8J19 - chains A and S of the 5 polymer chains in the assembly; structure by electron microscopy, 3.23 A resolution.

Chain A:
Molecule: Guanine nucleotide-binding protein G(i) subunit alpha-1
Source organism: Homo sapiens
Reference sequence: P63096 (GNAI1_HUMAN); residue numbers follow UniProt; this construct covers 1-354
Chain sequence (354 residues; row label = number of the first residue in the row):
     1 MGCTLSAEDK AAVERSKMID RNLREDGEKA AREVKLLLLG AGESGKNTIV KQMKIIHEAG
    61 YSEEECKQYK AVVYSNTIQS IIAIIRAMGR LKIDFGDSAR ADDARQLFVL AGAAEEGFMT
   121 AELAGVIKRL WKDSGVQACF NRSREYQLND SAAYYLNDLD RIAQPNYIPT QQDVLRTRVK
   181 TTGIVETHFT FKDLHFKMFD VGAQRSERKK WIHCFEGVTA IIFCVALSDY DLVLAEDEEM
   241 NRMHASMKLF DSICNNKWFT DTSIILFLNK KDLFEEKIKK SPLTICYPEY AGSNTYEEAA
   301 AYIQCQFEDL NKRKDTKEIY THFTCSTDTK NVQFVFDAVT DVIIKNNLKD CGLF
Unresolved in the structure: 1-3, 56-181, 235-240
Construct notes: engineered mutation Asn47 (Ser in P63096), Ala203 (Gly in P63096), Ala245 (Glu in P63096), Ser326 (Ala in P63096)

Chain S:
Molecule: Antibody fragment ScFv16
Notes: antibody fragment or engineered binder
Chain sequence (269 residues; each row starts with the number of its first residue):
     1 DVQLVESGGG LVQPGGSRKL SCSASGFAFS SFGMHWVRQA PEKGLEWVAY ISSGSGTIYY
    61 ADTVKGRFTI SRDDPKNTLF LQMTSLRSED TAMYYCVRSI YYYGSSPFDF WGQGTTLTVS
   121 SGGGGSGGGG SGGGGSDIVM TQATSSVPVT PGESVSISCR SSKSLLHSNG NTYLYWFLQR
   181 PGQSPQLLIY RMSNLASGVP DRFSGSGSGT AFTLTISRLE AEDVGVYYCM QHLEYPLTFG
   241 AGTKLELKGS LEVLFQGPAA AHHHHHHHH
Unresolved in the structure: 1, 122-135, 248-269
Cystine bridges: Cys22-Cys96

How chain A and chain S interact:
Pairs across the interface - 23 pairs, chain A then chain S:
  Thr4(A) - His167(S)  hydrogen bond (backbone-side chain)
  Ser6(A) - His167(S)
  Ser6(A) - Tyr173(S)
  Ser6(A) - Leu233(S)  hydrogen bond (side chain-backbone)
  Ala7(A) - His232(S)
  Ala7(A) - Leu233(S)  hydrogen bond (backbone-backbone)
  Ala7(A) - Tyr235(S)  hydrophobic
  Glu8(A) - Tyr101(S)
  Glu8(A) - Tyr173(S)
  Glu8(A) - Tyr175(S)  hydrogen bond
  Glu8(A) - Arg191(S)  salt bridge
  Asp9(A) - Asn169(S)  hydrogen bond
  Asp9(A) - Tyr173(S)  hydrogen bond
  Ala11(A) - Tyr101(S)  hydrophobic
  Ala12(A) - Tyr101(S)
  Glu14(A) - Ser52(S)
  Glu14(A) - Ser53(S)
  Glu14(A) - Gly56(S)
  Glu14(A) - Thr57(S)  hydrogen bond
  Arg15(A) - Ile100(S)
  Arg15(A) - Tyr101(S)
  Arg15(A) - Tyr102(S)
  Met18(A) - Ser53(S)
Interface residues without a listed pair, chain A (12 interface residues in all): Leu5, Lys10
Interface residues without a listed pair, chain S (20 interface residues in all): Tyr50, Gly54, Tyr59, Pro107, Glu234

In short:
12 residues of chain A and 20 residues of chain S are in contact; the contacts include 7 hydrogen bonds and 1
salt bridge. Among the polar pairs are Glu8(A)-Arg191(S), Thr4(A)-His167(S) and Ser6(A)-Leu233(S).
Chain A is Guanine nucleotide-binding protein G(i) subunit alpha-1 (Homo sapiens) and chain S is Antibody
fragment ScFv16; the structure, Cryo-EM structure of the LY237-bound GPR84 receptor-Gi complex, was determined
by electron microscopy together with 8J18 and 8J1A from the same study.
